PDB entry 9FDD | X-ray diffraction, 2.80 A resolution | chains C and D of the 4 polymer chains in the assembly

[Chain C (and D)]
Molecule: HTH-type transcriptional regulator CysB
Notes: chain D of this document is another copy of the same molecule, construct and numbering; everything in this record applies to it too
Reference sequence: P45600 (CYSB_KLEPN); residue numbers follow UniProt; this construct covers 1-324
Sequence (324 residues; each row starts with the number of its first residue):
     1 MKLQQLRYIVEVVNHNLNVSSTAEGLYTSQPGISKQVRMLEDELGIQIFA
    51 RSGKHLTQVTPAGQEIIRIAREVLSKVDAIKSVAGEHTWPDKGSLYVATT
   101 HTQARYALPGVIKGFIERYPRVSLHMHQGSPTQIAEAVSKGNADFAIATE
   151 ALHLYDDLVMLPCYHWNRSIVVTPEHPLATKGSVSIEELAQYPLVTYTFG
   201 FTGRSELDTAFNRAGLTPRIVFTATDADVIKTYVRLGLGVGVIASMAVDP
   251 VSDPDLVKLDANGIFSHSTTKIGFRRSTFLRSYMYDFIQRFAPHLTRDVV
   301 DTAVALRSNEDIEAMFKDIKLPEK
Residues lining bound ligands: N-acetyl-serine (SAC): Thr-100, His-101, Thr-102, Gln-103, Thr-149, Glu-150, Tyr-164, Trp-166, Tyr-197, Phe-199, Ala-227, Ala-244, Met-246
Reported in the primary citation:
  - self-association interface (contacts with another copy of this molecule); pairs are residue here / residue on that copy: Arg-204/Glu-24 (salt bridge), Arg-213/Glu-310 (salt bridge), Arg-219/Glu-65 (salt bridge), Thr-209, Asn-212, Gly-215, Leu-216, Thr-217

[Chain C / chain D interface]
Residue-residue contacts (60; chain C residue first):
  Asn-16(C) / Lys-140(D)
  Glu-24(C) / His-153(D)
  Glu-24(C) / Arg-204(D)  salt bridge
  Tyr-27(C) / Thr-202(D)  hydrogen bond (side chain-backbone)
  Tyr-27(C) / Gly-203(D)
  Tyr-27(C) / Arg-204(D)  hydrogen bond (side chain-backbone)
  His-101(C) / Gln-128(D)
  His-101(C) / Asp-226(D)  salt bridge
  Arg-105(C) / His-101(D)
  Arg-105(C) / Asp-228(D)  salt bridge
  Ile-112(C) / Phe-222(D)  hydrophobic
  Ile-116(C) / Tyr-233(D)
  Ile-116(C) / Leu-236(D)  hydrophobic
  Ser-123(C) / Ile-220(D)
  Ser-123(C) / Val-221(D)
  Leu-124(C) / Val-221(D)  hydrogen bond (backbone-backbone)
  Leu-124(C) / Phe-222(D)
  Leu-124(C) / Thr-223(D)  hydrogen bond (backbone-backbone)
  His-125(C) / Thr-223(D)  hydrogen bond
  Met-126(C) / Thr-198(D)
  Met-126(C) / Phe-222(D)  hydrophobic
  Met-126(C) / Thr-223(D)  hydrogen bond (backbone-backbone)
  Met-126(C) / Ala-224(D)
  Met-126(C) / Thr-225(D)  hydrogen bond (backbone-backbone)
  His-127(C) / Thr-198(D)
  His-127(C) / Thr-225(D)
  Gln-128(C) / Ala-224(D)
  Gln-128(C) / Thr-225(D)  hydrogen bond (backbone-side chain)
  Gln-128(C) / Asp-226(D)  hydrogen bond (side chain-backbone)
  Gln-128(C) / Val-229(D)
  Gln-133(C) / Gln-128(D)  hydrogen bond (side chain-backbone)
  Gln-133(C) / Gln-133(D)  hydrogen bond
  Glu-136(C) / Gln-133(D)
  Glu-136(C) / Glu-136(D)
  Lys-140(C) / Glu-136(D)  salt bridge
  Gln-191(C) / Ala-84(D)
  Thr-198(C) / His-127(D)
  Thr-217(C) / Trp-89(D)
  Pro-218(C) / Trp-89(D)
  Arg-219(C) / Thr-88(D)  hydrogen bond
  Arg-219(C) / Trp-89(D)
  Ile-220(C) / Pro-90(D)
  Ile-220(C) / Ser-123(D)
  Val-221(C) / Ser-123(D)
  Val-221(C) / Leu-124(D)  hydrogen bond (backbone-backbone)
  Phe-222(C) / Leu-124(D)
  Phe-222(C) / Met-126(D)  hydrophobic
  Thr-223(C) / Leu-124(D)  hydrogen bond (backbone-backbone)
  Thr-223(C) / His-125(D)
  Thr-223(C) / Met-126(D)  hydrogen bond (backbone-backbone)
  Ala-224(C) / Met-126(D)
  Thr-225(C) / Met-126(D)  hydrogen bond (backbone-backbone)
  Thr-225(C) / His-127(D)
  Thr-225(C) / Gln-128(D)  hydrogen bond (backbone-side chain)
  Asp-226(C) / His-101(D)  salt bridge
  Asp-226(C) / Gln-128(D)
  Asp-228(C) / His-101(D)  salt bridge
  Asp-228(C) / Arg-105(D)  salt bridge
  Val-229(C) / Ala-104(D)  hydrophobic
  Thr-232(C) / Arg-105(D)
Other interface residues (no listed pair), chain C (38 interface residues in all): Ala-104, Pro-109, Lys-113, Pro-120, Val-122, Tyr-233, Leu-236
Other interface residues (no listed pair), chain D (40 interface residues in all): Pro-109, Ile-112, Lys-113, Ile-116, Val-122, Gly-129, Thr-232, Arg-235

[In short]
The interface between chain C and chain D involves 38 residues on one side and 40 on the other; the contacts
include 17 hydrogen bonds and 7 salt bridges. Polar pairs include Glu-24(C)/Arg-204(D), His-101(C)/Asp-226(D)
and Arg-105(C)/Asp-228(D). Chain C binds N-acetyl-serine. From the paper: a self-association interface
involving Arg-204(C), Thr-209(C) and Asn-212(C) among others.
Chain C and chain D are both HTH-type transcriptional regulator CysB; the structure, The crystal structure of
full length tetramer CysB from Klebsiella aerogenes in complex with N-acetylserine, was determined by X-ray
diffraction (same publication as 9F14).
